6MIK - chains A and B of the 3 polymer chains in the assembly; structure by X-ray diffraction, 1.70 A resolution.

[Chain A]
Protein: N-terminal fragment of MMLV reverse transcriptase
Source organism: Moloney murine leukemia virus (isolate Shinnick)
Notes: EC 3.4.23.-, 2.7.7.49, 2.7.7.7, 3.1.26.4, 2.7.7.-, 3.1.-.-
UniProtKB: P03355 (POL_MLVMS); residues 24-278 here correspond to UniProt positions 683-937 (UniProt number = residue number + 659)
Chain sequence (259 residues; numbered 20 to 278; the number before each row is that of its first residue):
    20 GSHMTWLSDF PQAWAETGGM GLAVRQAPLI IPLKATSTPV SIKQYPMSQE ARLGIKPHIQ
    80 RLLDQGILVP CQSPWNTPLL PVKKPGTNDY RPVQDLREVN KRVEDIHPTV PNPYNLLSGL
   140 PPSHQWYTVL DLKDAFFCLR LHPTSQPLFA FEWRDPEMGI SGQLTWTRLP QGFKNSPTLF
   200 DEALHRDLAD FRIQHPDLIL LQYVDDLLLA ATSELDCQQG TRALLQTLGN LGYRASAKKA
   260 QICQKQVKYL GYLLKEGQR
Not modelled in the structure: 20-23, 102-108
Construct notes: expression tag (20-23)

[Chain B]
Molecule: 8-nt DNA strand
Sequence (8 nucleotides; row label = number of the first residue in the row):
     1 CTTATXXX
Modified residues: 1WA (2-amino-8-(2-deoxy-5-O-phosphono-beta-D-erythro-pentofuranosyl)-4-hydroxy-1H-imidazo[1,2-a][1,3,5]triazine-5,8-diium) at position 6; 1WA (2-amino-8-(2-deoxy-5-O-phosphono-beta-D-erythro-pentofuranosyl)-4-hydroxy-1H-imidazo[1,2-a][1,3,5]triazine-5,8-diium) at position 7; JSP ((1R)-1-(4-amino-1-methyl-2-oxo-1,2-dihydropyrimidin-5-yl)-1,4-anhydro-2-deoxy-5-O-phosphono-D-erythro-pentitol) at position 8

[Chain A / chain B interface]
Residue-residue contacts - 8 pairs, chain A then chain B:
  Tyr64(A) - DC1(B)  sugar contact
  Tyr64(A) - DT2(B)  sugar contact
  Leu99(A) - DC1(B)  base contact
  Pro100(A) - DC1(B)  sugar contact
  Val101(A) - DC1(B)  base contact
  Arg116(A) - DT2(B)  hydrogen bond to the base
  Arg116(A) - DT3(B)  hydrogen bond to the sugar
  Lys120(A) - DA4(B)  salt bridge to the phosphate

[Overview]
The interface between chain A and chain B involves 6 residues on one side and 4 on the other; the contacts
include 2 hydrogen bonds and 1 salt bridge. Among the polar pairs are Arg116(A)-DT2(B), Arg116(A)-DT3(B) and
Lys120(A)-DA4(B).
Here chain A is N-terminal fragment of MMLV reverse transcriptase (Moloney murine leukemia virus (isolate
Shinnick)) and chain B is an 8-nt DNA strand. Entry 6MIK (Crystal structure of host-guest complex with PP
hachimoji DNA) was determined by X-ray diffraction, deposited together with 6MIG and 6MIH.
